Entry 4UMM (electron microscopy, 11.60 A resolution (very low resolution: no residue pairs are listed; an interface is given only as per-side residue counts)); this record covers chains D and E of the 6 polymer chains in the assembly.

# Chain D
Molecule: 20-nt DNA strand
Sequence (20 nucleotides; each row starts with the number of its first residue):
     1 GACAAGTGCA TTGAACCCTT

# Chain E
Name: Ecdysone receptor
Organism: Heliothis virescens
UniProtKB: O18473 (ECR_HELVI); residues 141-227 here correspond to UniProt positions 157-243 (UniProt number = residue number + 16)
Amino-acid sequence (87 residues; row label = number of the first residue in the row):
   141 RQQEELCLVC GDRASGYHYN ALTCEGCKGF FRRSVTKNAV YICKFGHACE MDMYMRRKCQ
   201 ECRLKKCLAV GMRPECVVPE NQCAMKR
Differences from the reference sequence: conflict Met-193 (Ile209 in O18473)
Swiss-Prot annotation at these positions:
  - DNA-binding region: Cys-147 to Pro-219 (Nuclear receptor)
  - zinc finger (NR C4-type): Cys-147 to Cys-167, Cys-183 to Cys-207

# Chain D / chain E interface
At this resolution (12 A) residue pairs are not listed: 7 residues of chain D and 14 of chain E lie at the interface.

# In short
The interface between chain D and chain E involves 7 residues on one side and 14 on the other. From UniProt: a
DNA-binding region on chain E.
Chain D is a 20-nt DNA strand and chain E is Ecdysone receptor (Heliothis virescens); the structure, The
Cryo-EM structure of the palindromic DNA-bound USP-EcR nuclear receptor reveals an asymmetric organization
with allosteric ..., was determined by electron microscopy.
